Entry 4KOE (X-ray diffraction, 3.02 A resolution); this record covers chains C and F of the 8 polymer chains in the assembly.

# Chain C
Molecule: DNA topoisomerase 4 subunit B
Organism: Streptococcus pneumoniae serotype 4
Notes: EC 5.99.1.3; fragment: ParE30
UniProt: Q59961 (PARE_STRPN); numbering as in UniProt (aligned over 404-647)
Chain sequence (268 residues; numbered 380 to 647; the number before each row is that of its first residue):
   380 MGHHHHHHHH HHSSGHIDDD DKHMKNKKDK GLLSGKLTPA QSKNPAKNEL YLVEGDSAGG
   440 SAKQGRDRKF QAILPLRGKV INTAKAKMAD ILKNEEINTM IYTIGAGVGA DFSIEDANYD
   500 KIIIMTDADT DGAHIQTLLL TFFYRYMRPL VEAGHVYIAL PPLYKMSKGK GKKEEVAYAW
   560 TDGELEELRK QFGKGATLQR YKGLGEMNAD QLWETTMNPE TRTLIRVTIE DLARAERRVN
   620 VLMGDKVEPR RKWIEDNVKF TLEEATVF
Disordered / not traced: 380-414, 545-555, 570-576, 641-647
Construct notes: expression tag (380-403); engineered mutation Ile460 (Val in Q59961), Ala644 (Thr in Q59961)
UniProt features mapped onto this chain:
  - binding site (Mg(2+)): Glu433, Asp506, Asp508
  - site (Interaction with DNA): Lys458, Asn461, His513, Arg629

# Chain F
Molecule: E-site DNA2
Sequence (11 nucleotides; row label = number of the first residue in the row):
     1 AGTCATTCAT G

# Interface between chain C and chain F
Contacting residue pairs (16):
  Lys458(C) with DT6(F), sugar contact
  Val459(C) with DT7(F), sugar contact
  Ile460(C) with DT6(F), phosphate contact; DT7(F), phosphate contact
  Asn461(C) with DT7(F), hydrogen bond to the phosphate; DC8(F), hydrogen bond to the phosphate
  Lys464(C) with DC8(F), salt bridge to the phosphate; DA9(F), salt bridge to the phosphate
  Asn473(C) with DT6(F), hydrogen bond to the phosphate
  His513(C) with DT7(F), hydrogen bond to the phosphate; DC8(F), salt bridge to the phosphate
  Met622(C) with DC8(F), phosphate contact
  Val626(C) with DA9(F), sugar contact; DT10(F), phosphate contact
  Arg629(C) with DA9(F), salt bridge to the phosphate
  Arg630(C) with DT10(F), salt bridge to the phosphate
Also at the interface, not in a pair above, chain C (13 interface residues in all): Gly457, Leu517
Also at the interface, not in a pair above, chain F (6 interface residues in all): DA5

# In short
13 residues of chain C and 6 residues of chain F are in contact; the contacts include 4 hydrogen bonds and 5
salt bridges. Among the polar pairs are Asn461(C)-DT7(F), Asn461(C)-DC8(F) and Asn473(C)-DT6(F). Curated
annotation (UniProt) lists 3 Mg2+-binding residues on chain C.
Here chain C is DNA topoisomerase 4 subunit B (Streptococcus pneumoniae serotype 4) and chain F is E-site
DNA2. Entry 4KOE (Quinolone(Trovafloxacin)-DNA cleavage complex of type IV topoisomerase from S. pneumoniae)
was determined by X-ray diffraction.
